Entry 6UD8 (electron microscopy, 3.20 A resolution); this record covers chains B and G of the 8 polymer chains in the assembly.

# Chain B
Protein: Glutamate receptor 2
Source organism: Rattus norvegicus
UniProtKB: P19491 (GRIA2_RAT); residues -20 to 847 here correspond to UniProt positions 1-868 (UniProt number = residue number + 21)
Amino-acid sequence (889 residues; numbered -20 to 868; the number before each row is that of its first residue; numbers below 1 keep their minus sign (Met-20 is residue -20)):
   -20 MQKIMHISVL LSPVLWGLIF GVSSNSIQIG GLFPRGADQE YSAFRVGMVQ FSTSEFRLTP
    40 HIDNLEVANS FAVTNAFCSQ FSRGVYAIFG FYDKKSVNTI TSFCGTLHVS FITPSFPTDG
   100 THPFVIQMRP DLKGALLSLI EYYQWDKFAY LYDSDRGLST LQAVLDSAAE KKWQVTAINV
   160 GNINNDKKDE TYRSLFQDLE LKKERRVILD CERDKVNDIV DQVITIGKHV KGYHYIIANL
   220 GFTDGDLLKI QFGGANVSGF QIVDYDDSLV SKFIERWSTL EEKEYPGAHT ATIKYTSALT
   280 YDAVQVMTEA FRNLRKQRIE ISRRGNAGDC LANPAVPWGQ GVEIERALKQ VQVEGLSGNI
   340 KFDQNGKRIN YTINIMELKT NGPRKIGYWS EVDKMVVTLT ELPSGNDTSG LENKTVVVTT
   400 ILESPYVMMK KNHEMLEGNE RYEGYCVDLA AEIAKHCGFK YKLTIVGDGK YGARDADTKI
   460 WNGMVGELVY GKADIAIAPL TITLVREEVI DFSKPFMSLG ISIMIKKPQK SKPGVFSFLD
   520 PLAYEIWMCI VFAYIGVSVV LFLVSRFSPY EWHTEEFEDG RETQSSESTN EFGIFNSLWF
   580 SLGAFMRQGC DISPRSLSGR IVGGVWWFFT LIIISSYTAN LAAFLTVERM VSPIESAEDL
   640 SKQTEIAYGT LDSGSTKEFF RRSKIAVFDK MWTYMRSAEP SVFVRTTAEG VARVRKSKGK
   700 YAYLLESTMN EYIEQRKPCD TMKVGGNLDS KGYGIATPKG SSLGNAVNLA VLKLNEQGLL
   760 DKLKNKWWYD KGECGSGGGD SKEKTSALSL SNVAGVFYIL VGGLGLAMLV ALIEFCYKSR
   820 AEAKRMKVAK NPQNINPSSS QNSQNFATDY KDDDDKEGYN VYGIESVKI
Not modelled in the structure: -20 to 393, 549-594, 777-783, 825-868
Disulfides: Cys718-Cys773
Construct notes: conflict Arg586 (Gln607 in P19491); expression tag (848-868)
Ligand contacts: ZK1 ({[7-morpholin-4-yl-2,3-dioxo-6-(trifluoromethyl)-3,4-dihydroquinoxalin-1(2H)-yl]methyl}phosphonic acid): Tyr405, Tyr450, Gly451, Pro478, Leu479, Thr480, Arg485, Gly653, Ser654, Thr686, Glu705, Thr707, Met708, Tyr732
Curated features (UniProtKB/Swiss-Prot):
  - region: Ala846, Thr847 (Required for interaction with IQSEC1)
  - binding site (L-glutamate): Pro478, Thr480, Arg485, Ser654, Thr655, Glu705
  - site: Arg453 (Interaction with the cone snail toxin Con-ikot-ikot), Ile633 (Crucial to convey clamshell closure to channel opening), Arg660 (Interaction with the cone snail toxin Con-ikot-ikot), Lys752 (Interaction with the cone snail toxin Con-ikot-ikot)
  - modified residue (Phosphoserine): Ser662, Ser696, Ser839, Ser842
  - lipidation (S-palmitoyl cysteine): Cys589, Cys815
  - glycosylation (N-linked (GlcNAc...) asparagine): Asn235, Asn349, Asn385, Asn392
Reported in the primary citation:
  - specificity-determining residues: Glu524, Met527, Cys528, Leu789, Ala793 (by similarity / conservation)

# Chain G
Protein: Protein cornichon homolog 3
Source organism: Mus musculus
UniProtKB: Q6ZWS4 (CNIH3_MOUSE); residue numbers follow UniProt; this construct covers 1-160
Amino-acid sequence (174 residues; numbered 1 to 174; the number before each row is that of its first residue):
     1 MAFTFAAFCY MLSLVLCAAL IFFAIWHIIA FDELRTDFKS PIDQCNPVHA RERLRNIERI
    61 CFLLRKLVLP EYSIHSLFCI MFLCAQEWLT LGLNVPLLFY HFWRYFHCPA DSSELAYDPP
   121 VVMNADTLSY CQKEAWCKLA FYLLSFFYYL YCMIYTLVSS GGRGGTETSQ VAPA
Not modelled in the structure: 1, 38-49, 111-125, 161-174
Construct notes: linker (161-165); expression tag (166-174)

# Chain B / chain G interface
Contacting residue pairs - 19 pairs, chain B then chain G:
  Glu524(B) - Phe5(G)
  Met527(B) - Phe5(G)  hydrophobic
  Cys528(B) - Phe5(G)
  Cys528(B) - Phe8(G)  hydrophobic
  Phe531(B) - Phe5(G)  hydrophobic
  Phe531(B) - Leu12(G)
  Phe531(B) - Met81(G)  hydrophobic
  Phe531(B) - Cys84(G)  hydrophobic
  Ala532(B) - Phe8(G)  hydrophobic
  Ile534(B) - Leu77(G)  hydrophobic
  Val538(B) - Ile74(G)  hydrophobic
  Phe541(B) - Leu69(G)  hydrophobic
  Leu542(B) - Pro70(G)  hydrophobic
  Arg545(B) - Lys66(G)  hydrogen bond (side chain-backbone)
  Arg545(B) - Leu67(G)
  Arg545(B) - Leu69(G)
  Arg545(B) - Pro70(G)
  Phe546(B) - Phe23(G)  hydrophobic
  Phe546(B) - Leu67(G)  hydrophobic
Interface residues without a listed pair, chain B (13 interface residues in all): Gly535, Val539
Interface residues without a listed pair, chain G (17 interface residues in all): Thr4, Cys9, Leu16, Val68, Ile80

# In short
The interface between chain B and chain G involves 13 residues on one side and 17 on the other, with 1
hydrogen bond. Its one hydrogen-bonded contact is Arg545(B)-Lys66(G). Chain B binds compound ZK1. From
UniProt: 6 L-glutamate-binding residues on chain B. The paper reports specificity determinants Glu524(B),
Met527(B) and Cys528(B) among others.
Here chain B is Glutamate receptor 2 (Rattus norvegicus) and chain G is Protein cornichon homolog 3 (Mus
musculus). Entry 6UD8 (GluA2 in complex with its auxiliary subunit CNIH3 - with antagonist ZK200775) was
determined by electron microscopy (same publication as 6PEQ, 6U5S, 6U6I, 6UCB and 6UD4).
